2XFY - chain A; structure by X-ray diffraction, 1.21 A resolution.

== Chain A ==
Name: Beta-amylase
Organism: Hordeum vulgare
Notes: EC 3.2.1.2
UniProtKB: P16098 (AMYB_HORVU); residue numbers follow UniProt; this construct covers 1-535
Chain sequence (535 residues; row label = number of the first residue in the row):
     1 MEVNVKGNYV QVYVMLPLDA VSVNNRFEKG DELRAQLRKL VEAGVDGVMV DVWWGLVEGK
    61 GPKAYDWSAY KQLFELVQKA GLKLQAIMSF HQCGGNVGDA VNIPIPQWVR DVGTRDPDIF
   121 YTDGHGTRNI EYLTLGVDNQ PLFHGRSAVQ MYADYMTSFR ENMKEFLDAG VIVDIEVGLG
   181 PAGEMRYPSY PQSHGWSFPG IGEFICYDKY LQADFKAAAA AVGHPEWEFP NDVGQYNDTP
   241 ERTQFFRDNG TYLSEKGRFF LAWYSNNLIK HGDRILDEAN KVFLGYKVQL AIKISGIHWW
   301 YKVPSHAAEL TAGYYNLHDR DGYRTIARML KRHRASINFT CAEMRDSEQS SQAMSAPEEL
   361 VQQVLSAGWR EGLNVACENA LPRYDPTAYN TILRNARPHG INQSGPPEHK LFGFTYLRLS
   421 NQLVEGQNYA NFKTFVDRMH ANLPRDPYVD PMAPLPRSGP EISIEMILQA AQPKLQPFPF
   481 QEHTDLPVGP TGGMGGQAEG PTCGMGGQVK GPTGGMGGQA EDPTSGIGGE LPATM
Not modelled in the structure: 1-3, 490-535
UniProt features mapped onto this chain:
  - active site: Glu184 (Proton donor), Glu378 (Proton acceptor)
  - binding site (substrate): Asp51, His91, Asp99, Lys293, His298, Thr340, Asn379, Ala380, Arg418

== Overview ==
Curated annotation (UniProt) lists active-site residues Glu184 and Glu378 and 9 substrate-binding residues.
Chain A is Beta-amylase (Hordeum vulgare); the structure, Crystal structure of Barley Beta-Amylase complexed
with alpha- cyclodextrin, was determined by X-ray diffraction (same publication as 2XFF, 2XFR, 2XG9, 2XGB and
2XGI).
